3J3Y - chains 6o and 6t of the 1176 polymer chains in the assembly; structure by electron microscopy.

Chain 6o (and 6t):
Name: capsid protein
Source organism: Human immunodeficiency virus 1
Notes: chain 6t of this document is another copy of the same molecule, construct and numbering; everything in this record applies to it too
UniProt: Q79791 (Q79791_9HIV1); residues 1-231 here correspond to UniProt positions 133-363 (UniProt number = residue number + 132)
Sequence (231 residues; each row starts with the number of its first residue):
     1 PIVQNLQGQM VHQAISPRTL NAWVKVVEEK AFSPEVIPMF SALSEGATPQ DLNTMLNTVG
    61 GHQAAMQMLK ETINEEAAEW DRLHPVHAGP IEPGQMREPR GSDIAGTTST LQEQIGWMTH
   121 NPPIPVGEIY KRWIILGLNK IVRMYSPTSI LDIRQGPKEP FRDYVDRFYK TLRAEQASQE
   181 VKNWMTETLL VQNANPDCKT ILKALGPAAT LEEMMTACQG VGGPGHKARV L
Differences from the reference sequence: engineered mutation Glu92 (Ala224 in Q79791)

How chain 6o and chain 6t interact:
Contacting residue pairs (57):
  Gln4(6o) with Val11(6t); His12(6t); Gln13(6t)
  Leu6(6o) with His12(6t); Leu111(6t); Gln112(6t); Ile115(6t)
  Arg18(6o) with Ser16(6t); Pro17(6t)
  Thr19(6o) with Pro17(6t)
  Ala22(6o) with Asn21(6t)
  Glu29(6o) with Lys25(6t)
  Lys30(6o) with Glu28(6t)
  Glu35(6o) with Glu28(6t); Gly60(6t); Gly61(6t)
  Pro38(6o) with Asn57(6t); Thr58(6t)
  Met39(6o) with Asn21(6t); Thr58(6t)
  Ala42(6o) with Leu20(6t); Thr54(6t); Thr58(6t)
  Leu43(6o) with Pro17(6t); Leu20(6t)
  Glu45(6o) with Thr54(6t)
  Arg162(6o) with Met144(6t); Tyr145(6t)
  Asp163(6o) with Tyr145(6t)
  Asp166(6o) with His62(6t); Gln63(6t); Ala64(6t); Tyr145(6t)
  Tyr169(6o) with Gln63(6t); Gln67(6t)
  Lys170(6o) with Gly60(6t)
  Arg173(6o) with Asn57(6t); Val59(6t); Gln63(6t)
  Leu211(6o) with Gln67(6t); Met68(6t); Glu71(6t)
  Glu212(6o) with Met68(6t); Glu75(6t); Lys140(6t)
  Met215(6o) with Ala64(6t); Met68(6t); Met144(6t)
  Pro224(6o) with Pro147(6t)
  Lys227(6o) with Phe32(6t)
  Ala228(6o) with Phe32(6t); Tyr145(6t)
  Arg229(6o) with Phe32(6t); Pro147(6t)
  Val230(6o) with Pro147(6t)
  Leu231(6o) with Glu35(6t); Arg167(6t)
Also at the interface, not in a pair above, chain 6o (32 interface residues in all): Val3, Gln7, Val26, Val165
Also at the interface, not in a pair above, chain 6t (39 interface residues in all): Ile15, Arg18, Glu29, Lys30, Ser33, Ala65, Ile153

Overview:
The interface between chain 6o and chain 6t involves 32 residues on one side and 39 on the other.
Chain 6o and chain 6t are both capsid protein (Human immunodeficiency virus 1); the structure, Atomic-level
structure of the entire HIV-1 capsid (186 hexamers + 12 pentamers), was determined by electron microscopy,
deposited together with 3J4F, 3J34 and 3J3Q.
